PDB entry 7RQ6 | electron microscopy, 4.18 A resolution (low resolution: residue-level contacts below are approximate; hydrogen-bond / salt-bridge calls are withheld) | chains A and H of the 9 polymer chains in the assembly

# Chain A
Protein: Spike glycoprotein
From: Severe acute respiratory syndrome coronavirus 2
Reference sequence: P0DTC2 (SPIKE_SARS2); residues 1-1208 here = UniProt positions 1-1208
Amino-acid sequence (1246 residues; row label = number of the first residue in the row):
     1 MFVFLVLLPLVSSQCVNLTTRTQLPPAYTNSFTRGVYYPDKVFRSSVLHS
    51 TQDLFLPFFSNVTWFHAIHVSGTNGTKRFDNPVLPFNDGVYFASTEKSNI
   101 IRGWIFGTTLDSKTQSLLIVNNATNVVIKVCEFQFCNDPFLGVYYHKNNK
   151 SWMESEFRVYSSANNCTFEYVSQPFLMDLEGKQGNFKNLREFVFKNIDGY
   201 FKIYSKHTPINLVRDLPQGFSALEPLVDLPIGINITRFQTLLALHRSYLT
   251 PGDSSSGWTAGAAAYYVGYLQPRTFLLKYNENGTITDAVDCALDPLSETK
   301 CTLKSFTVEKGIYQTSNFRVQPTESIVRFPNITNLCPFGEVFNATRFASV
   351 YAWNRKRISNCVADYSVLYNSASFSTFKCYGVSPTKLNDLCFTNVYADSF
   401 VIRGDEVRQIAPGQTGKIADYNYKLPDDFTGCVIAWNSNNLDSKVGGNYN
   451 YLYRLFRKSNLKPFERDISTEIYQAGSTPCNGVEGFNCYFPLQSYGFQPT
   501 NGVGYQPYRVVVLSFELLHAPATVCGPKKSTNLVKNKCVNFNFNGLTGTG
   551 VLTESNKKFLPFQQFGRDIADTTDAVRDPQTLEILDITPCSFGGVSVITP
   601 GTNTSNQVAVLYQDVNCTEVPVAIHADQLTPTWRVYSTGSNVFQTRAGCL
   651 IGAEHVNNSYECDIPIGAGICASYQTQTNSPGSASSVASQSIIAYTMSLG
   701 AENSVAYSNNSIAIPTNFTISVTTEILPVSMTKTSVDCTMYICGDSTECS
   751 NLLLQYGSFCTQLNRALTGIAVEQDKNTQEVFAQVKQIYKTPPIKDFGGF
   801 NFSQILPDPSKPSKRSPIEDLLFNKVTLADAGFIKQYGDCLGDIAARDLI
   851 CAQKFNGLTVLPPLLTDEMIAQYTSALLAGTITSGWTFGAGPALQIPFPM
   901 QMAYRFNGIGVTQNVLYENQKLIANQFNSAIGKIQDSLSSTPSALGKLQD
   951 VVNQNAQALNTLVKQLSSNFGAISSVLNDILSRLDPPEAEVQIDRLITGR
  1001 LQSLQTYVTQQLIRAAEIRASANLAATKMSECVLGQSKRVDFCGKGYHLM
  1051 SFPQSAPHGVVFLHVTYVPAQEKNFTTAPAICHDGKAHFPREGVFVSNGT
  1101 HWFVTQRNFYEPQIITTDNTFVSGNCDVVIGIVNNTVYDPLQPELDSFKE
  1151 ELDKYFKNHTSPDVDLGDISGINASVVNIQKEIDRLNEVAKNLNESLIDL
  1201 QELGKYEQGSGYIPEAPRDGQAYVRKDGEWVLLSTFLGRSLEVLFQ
Unresolved in the structure: 1-14, 342-343, 442-446, 518-520, 565-566, 625-634, 677-688, 829-841, 1148-1246
Disulfides: Cys15-Cys136, Cys131-Cys166, Cys291-Cys301, Cys336-Cys361, Cys379-Cys432, Cys617-Cys649, Cys662-Cys671, Cys738-Cys760, Cys743-Cys749, Cys1032-Cys1043, Cys1082-Cys1126
Glycans and other covalent adducts: N-acetylglucosamine (NAG) linked to Asn61, Asn165, Asn234, Asn282, Asn331, Asn616, Asn657, Asn709, Asn717, Asn801, Asn1074, Asn1098, Asn1134
Sequence notes: conflict Gly682 (Arg in P0DTC2), Ser683 (Arg in P0DTC2), Ser685 (Arg in P0DTC2); engineered mutation Pro817 (Phe in P0DTC2), Pro892 (Ala in P0DTC2), Pro899 (Ala in P0DTC2), Pro942 (Ala in P0DTC2), Pro986 (Lys in P0DTC2), Pro987 (Val in P0DTC2); expression tag (1209-1246)
Reported in the primary citation:
  - post-translational modification sites: Asn122
  - mutagenesis - D614G: unchanged binding to CV3-13
  - mutagenesis - Y144DEL: abolished binding to CV3-13

# Chain H
Protein: CV3-13 Fab heavy chain
From: Homo sapiens
Notes: antibody fragment or engineered binder
Amino-acid sequence (225 residues; numbered 1 to 214 plus 11 insertion-coded residues; the number before each row is that of its first residue; a row labelled like 35A-35B holds insertion residues (35A, then the next letters in order)):
     1 QVQLQQSGPGLVKPSQTLSLTCTVAGGSISSGTYY
35A-35B WS
    36 WIRQPAGKGLEWIGRIYTSGSANYNPSLKSRVTISVDTSKNQFSLRL
82A-82C SSV
    83 TAEDTAVYYCAREYSSSY
100A-100F YYFYYM
   101 DVWGKGTTVTVSSASTKGPSVFPLAPSSKSTSGGTAALGCLVKDYFPEPV
   151 TVSWNSGALTSGVHTFPAVLQSSGLYSLSSVVTVPSSSLGTQTYICNVNH
   201 KPSNTKVDKKVEPK
Unresolved in the structure: 114-214
Disulfides: Cys22-Cys92

# How chain A and chain H interact
Pairs across the interface (18):
  Lys97(A) - Tyr100B(H)
  Asn99(A) - Ser99(H)
  Asn99(A) - Tyr100(H)
  Asn122(A) - Tyr100(H)
  Tyr145(A) - Tyr100(H)
  Tyr145(A) - Tyr100A(H)
  His146(A) - Tyr100(H)
  His146(A) - Tyr100A(H)
  His146(A) - Phe100C(H)
  Lys147(A) - Tyr96(H)
  Asp178(A) - Ser99(H)
  Asp178(A) - Tyr100B(H)
  Gly181(A) - Tyr100B(H)
  Gly181(A) - Tyr100D(H)
  Lys182(A) - Arg50(H)
  Gln183(A) - Tyr100D(H)
  His245(A) - Tyr100A(H)
  Gly257(A) - Tyr100A(H)
Interface residues without a listed pair, chain A (13 interface residues in all): Tyr144
Interface residues without a listed pair, chain H (10 interface residues in all): Asn58, Tyr100E
From the paper, about this interface:
  - epitope / paratope residues, chain A: Thr95(A), Tyr144(A), Tyr145(A)

# Summary
13 residues of chain A face 10 of chain H across their interface. N-acetylglucosamine is covalently linked to
Asn61(A), Asn165(A), Asn234(A), Asn282(A), Asn331(A) and Asn616(A) and 7 more. From the paper: Y144DEL of
chain A abolishes binding to CV3-13; epitope/paratope residues Thr95(A), Tyr144(A) and Tyr145(A).
Here chain A is Spike glycoprotein (Severe acute respiratory syndrome coronavirus 2) and chain H is CV3-13 Fab
heavy chain (Homo sapiens). Entry 7RQ6 (Cryo-EM structure of SARS-CoV-2 spike in complex with non-neutralizing
NTD-directed CV3-13 Fab isolated from convalescent individual) was determined by electron microscopy.
